8FAD - chains E and F of the 6 polymer chains in the assembly; structure by electron microscopy, 4.00 A resolution.

Chain E:
Protein: Envelope glycoprotein gp120
Organism: Human immunodeficiency virus 1
Reference sequence: B0FDK7 (B0FDK7_9HIV1); the construct lacks a stretch of the UniProt sequence and is renumbered around it, so the offset changes along the chain: 33-146 = UniProt 33-146; 150-309 = UniProt 147-306; 312-321 = UniProt 307-316; 322-395 = UniProt 318-391; 2 more segments
Sequence (469 residues; numbered 33 to 503 plus 3 insertion-coded residues; 5 numbers in that range are skipped by the numbering (no residue carries them; nothing is unmodelled there); the number before each row is that of its first residue):
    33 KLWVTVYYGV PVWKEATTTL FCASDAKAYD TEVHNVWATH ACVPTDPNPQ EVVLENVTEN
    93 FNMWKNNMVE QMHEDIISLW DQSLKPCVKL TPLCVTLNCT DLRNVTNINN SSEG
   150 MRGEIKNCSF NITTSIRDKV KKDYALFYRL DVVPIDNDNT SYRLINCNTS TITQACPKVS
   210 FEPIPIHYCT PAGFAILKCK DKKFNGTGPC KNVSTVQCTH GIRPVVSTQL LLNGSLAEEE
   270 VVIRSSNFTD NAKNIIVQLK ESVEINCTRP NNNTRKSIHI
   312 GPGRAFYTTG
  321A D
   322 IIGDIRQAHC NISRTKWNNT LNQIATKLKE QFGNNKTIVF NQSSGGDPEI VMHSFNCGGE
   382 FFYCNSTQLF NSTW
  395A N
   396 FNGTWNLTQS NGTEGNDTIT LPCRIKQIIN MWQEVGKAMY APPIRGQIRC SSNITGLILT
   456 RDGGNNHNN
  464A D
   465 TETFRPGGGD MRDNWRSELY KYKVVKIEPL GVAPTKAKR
Unresolved in the structure: 141-143
Disulfide bonds: Cys54-Cys74, Cys119-Cys205, Cys126-Cys196, Cys131-Cys157, Cys218-Cys247, Cys228-Cys239, Cys296-Cys331, Cys378-Cys445, Cys385-Cys418
Glycans and other covalent adducts: N-acetylglucosamine (NAG) linked to Asn88, Asn130, Asn156, Asn160, Asn188, Asn197, Asn234, Asn241, Asn262, Asn276, Asn295, Asn301, Asn332, Asn362, Asn386, Asn392, Asn401, Asn448; glycan linked to Asn339
Residues lining bound ligands: 83G (1-[(2R)-4-(benzenecarbonyl)-2-methylpiperazin-1-yl]-2-(4-methoxy-1H-pyrrolo[2,3-b]pyridin-3-yl)ethane-1,2-dione): Ile109, Trp112, Asp113, Leu116, Val255, Ser375, Phe376, Phe382, Ile424, Asn425, Met426, Trp427, Lys432, Met434, Met475

Chain F:
Protein: Transmembrane protein gp41
Organism: Human immunodeficiency virus 1
Reference sequence: P19550 (ENV_HV1S1); residues 520-657 here correspond to UniProt positions 511-648 (UniProt number = residue number - 9)
Sequence (138 residues; each row starts with the number of its first residue):
   520 LGFLGAAGST MGAASITLTV QARLLLSGIV QQQNNLLRAI EAQQHLLQLT VWGIKQLQAR
   580 VLAVERYLRD QQLLGIWGCS GKLICTTAVP WNASWSNKTL DMIWNNMTWM EWEREIDNYT
   640 GLIYTLIEES QNQQEKNE
Unresolved in the structure: 548-562
Disulfide bonds: Cys598-Cys604
Glycans and other covalent adducts: N-acetylglucosamine (NAG) linked to Asn611, Asn616, Asn625, Asn637
Sequence notes: conflict Ala533 (Arg524 in P19550), Ile535 (Leu526 in P19550), Leu543 (Gln534 in P19550), Arg588 (Lys579 in P19550), Thr618 (Ser609 in P19550), Met621 (Gln612 in P19550), Gly640 (Asn631 in P19550)
Swiss-Prot annotation at these positions:
  - region: Lys574 to Leu592 (Immunosuppression)
  - glycosylation (N-linked (GlcNAc...) asparagine): Asn611, Asn616, Asn625, Asn637
From the paper describing this entry:
  - self-association interface (contacts with another copy of this molecule); pairs are residue here / residue on that copy: Thr538-Asn651 (hydrogen bond)

Interface between chain E and chain F:
Pairs across the interface (90):
  Leu34(E) with Val608(F); Pro609(F); Trp610(F), hydrogen bond (backbone-backbone)
  Trp35(E) with Thr606(F); Ala607(F), hydrogen bond (side chain-backbone); Val608(F)
  Val36(E) with Thr606(F), hydrogen bond (backbone-side chain); Val608(F); Trp610(F), hydrophobic; Ile646(F), hydrophobic
  Thr37(E) with Ile603(F); Cys604(F); Thr605(F)
  Val38(E) with Ile603(F); Cys604(F), hydrogen bond (backbone-backbone)
  Tyr39(E) with Ile603(F), hydrophobic; Trp623(F), hydrophobic; Trp628(F), hydrophobic
  Tyr40(E) with Leu537(F); Asp589(F), hydrogen bond
  Gly41(E) with Leu537(F); Gln540(F)
  Val42(E) with Trp628(F)
  Pro43(E) with Ala526(F), hydrophobic; Trp628(F); Met629(F), hydrogen bond (backbone-backbone)
  Val44(E) with Trp628(F); Glu632(F)
  Trp45(E) with Leu523(F), hydrophobic; Ala526(F), hydrophobic; Met629(F)
  Thr50(E) with Leu581(F)
  Thr51(E) with Ala578(F)
  Leu52(E) with Trp571(F); Lys574(F)
  Phe53(E) with Trp571(F)
  Cys54(E) with Trp571(F)
  Ala70(E) with Trp571(F), hydrophobic
  His72(E) with Gln563(F), hydrogen bond (backbone-side chain)
  Ala73(E) with Gln563(F); Val570(F), hydrophobic; Trp571(F)
  Cys74(E) with Gln563(F), hydrogen bond (backbone-side chain)
  Val75(E) with Gln563(F)
  Pro76(E) with Gln563(F)
  Gln82(E) with Phe522(F)
  Val84(E) with Gly521(F); Phe522(F); Gly524(F)
  Leu86(E) with Leu523(F)
  Glu87(E) with Gly527(F)
  Asn88(E) with Gly527(F)
  Asp107(E) with Trp571(F); Lys574(F), salt bridge
  Leu111(E) with Val570(F), hydrophobic; Trp571(F), hydrophobic
  Gln114(E) with Thr569(F), hydrogen bond (side chain-backbone); Val570(F)
  Tyr217(E) with Trp571(F)
  Pro220(E) with Ala578(F), hydrophobic
  Ala221(E) with Leu544(F), hydrophobic; Ser546(F); Ala582(F)
  Gly222(E) with Leu544(F); Arg585(F)
  Phe223(E) with Arg585(F)
  Thr244(E) with Leu523(F)
  Gln246(E) with Phe522(F)
  Lys490(E) with Arg585(F)
  Ile491(E) with Arg585(F), hydrogen bond (backbone-side chain)
  Glu492(E) with Arg585(F)
  Pro493(E) with Asp589(F)
  Leu494(E) with Trp596(F), hydrophobic; Tyr643(F)
  Gly495(E) with Trp628(F)
  Val496(E) with Trp628(F); Trp631(F), hydrogen bond (backbone-side chain); Tyr643(F), hydrophobic
  Ala497(E) with Met530(F), hydrophobic; Trp623(F), hydrophobic; Trp628(F), hydrophobic
  Pro498(E) with Trp610(F), hydrophobic; Ile622(F); Trp623(F); Trp631(F)
  Thr499(E) with Trp623(F)
  Ala501(E) with Thr605(F), hydrogen bond (backbone-side chain)
  Arg503(E) with Gly597(F), hydrogen bond (side chain-backbone); Thr605(F); Thr606(F)
Interface residues without a listed pair, chain E (53 interface residues in all): Ala224, Leu226, Lys502
Interface residues without a listed pair, chain F (57 interface residues in all): Leu520, Ala525, Ser528, Ala533, Ser534, Ala541, Leu543, Leu545, Gly572, Gln575, Gln577, Tyr586, Leu592, Cys598, Leu602, Leu619, Thr639, Ile642

In short:
53 residues of chain E and 57 residues of chain F are in contact, with 13 hydrogen bonds and 1 salt bridge.
Among the polar pairs are Asp107(E)-Lys574(F), Trp35(E)-Ala607(F) and Val36(E)-Thr606(F). Ligands of chain E:
compound 83G. The paper reports a self-association interface involving Thr538(F).
Here chain E is Envelope glycoprotein gp120 and chain F is Transmembrane protein gp41, both from Human
immunodeficiency virus 1. Entry 8FAD (Asymmetric structure of cleaved HIV-1 AD8 envelope glycoprotein trimer
in styrene-maleic acid lipid nanoparticles) was determined by electron microscopy, deposited together with
8FAE.
